PDB entry 8YQZ | electron microscopy, 2.78 A resolution | chains B and G of the 10 polymer chains in the assembly

[Chain B]
Name: DNA-directed RNA polymerase subunit beta
From: African swine fever virus
Notes: EC 2.7.7.6
UniProt: A0A2X0RU95 (A0A2X0RU95_ASF); residues 1-1242 here = UniProt positions 1-1242
Sequence (1242 residues; row label = number of the first residue in the row):
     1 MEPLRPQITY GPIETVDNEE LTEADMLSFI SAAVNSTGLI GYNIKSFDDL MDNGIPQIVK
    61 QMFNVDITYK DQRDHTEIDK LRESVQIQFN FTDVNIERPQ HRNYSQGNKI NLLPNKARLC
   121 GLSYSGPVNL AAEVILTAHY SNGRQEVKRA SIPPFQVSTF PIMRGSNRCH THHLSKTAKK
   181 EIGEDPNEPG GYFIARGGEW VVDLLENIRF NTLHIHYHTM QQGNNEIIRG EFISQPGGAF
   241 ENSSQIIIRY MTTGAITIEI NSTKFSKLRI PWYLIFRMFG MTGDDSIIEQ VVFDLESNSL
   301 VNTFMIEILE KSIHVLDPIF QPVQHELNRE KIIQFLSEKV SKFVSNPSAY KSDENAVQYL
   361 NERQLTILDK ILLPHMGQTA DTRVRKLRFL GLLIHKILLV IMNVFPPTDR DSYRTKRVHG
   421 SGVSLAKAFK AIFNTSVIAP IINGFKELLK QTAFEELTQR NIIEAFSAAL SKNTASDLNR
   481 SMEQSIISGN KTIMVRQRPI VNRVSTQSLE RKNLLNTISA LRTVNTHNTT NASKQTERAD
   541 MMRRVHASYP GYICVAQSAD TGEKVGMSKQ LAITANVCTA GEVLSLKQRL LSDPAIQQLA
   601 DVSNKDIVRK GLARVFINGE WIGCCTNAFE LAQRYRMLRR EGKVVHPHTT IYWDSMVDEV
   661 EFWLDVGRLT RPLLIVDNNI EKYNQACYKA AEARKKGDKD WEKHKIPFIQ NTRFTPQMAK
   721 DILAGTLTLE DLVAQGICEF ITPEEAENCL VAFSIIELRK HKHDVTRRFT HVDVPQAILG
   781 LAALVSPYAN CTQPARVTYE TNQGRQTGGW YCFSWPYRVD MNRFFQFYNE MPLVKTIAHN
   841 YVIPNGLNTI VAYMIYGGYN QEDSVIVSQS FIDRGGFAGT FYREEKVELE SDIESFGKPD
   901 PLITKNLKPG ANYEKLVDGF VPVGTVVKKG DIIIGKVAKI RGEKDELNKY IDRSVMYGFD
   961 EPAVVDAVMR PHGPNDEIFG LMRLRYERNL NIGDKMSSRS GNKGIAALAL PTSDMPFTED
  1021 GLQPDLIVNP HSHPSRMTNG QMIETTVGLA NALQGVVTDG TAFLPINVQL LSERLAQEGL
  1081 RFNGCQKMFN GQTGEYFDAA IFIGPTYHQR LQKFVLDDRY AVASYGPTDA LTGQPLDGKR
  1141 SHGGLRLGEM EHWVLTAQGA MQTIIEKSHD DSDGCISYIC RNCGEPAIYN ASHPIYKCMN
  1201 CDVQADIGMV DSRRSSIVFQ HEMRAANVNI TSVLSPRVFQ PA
Not modelled in the structure: 1-7, 218-224, 490-503, 527-536, 941-948
Ion coordination: Zn2+: C1180, C1183, C1198, C1201

[Chain G]
Name: C122R
From: African swine fever virus
UniProt: A0A0A1DYD1 (A0A0A1DYD1_ASF); numbering as in UniProt (aligned over 1-105)
Sequence (105 residues; each row starts with the number of its first residue):
     1 MKICKACSSC MVRTYVDGNI IFRCSCGESV QGDSQNLLVS SKVYHTGEME DKYKIFIKNA
    61 PFDPTNCQIK KDCPNCHLDY LTQICIGSQK IIILVCRCGY MSNRG
Not modelled in the structure: 1-46
Ion coordination: Zn2+: C73, C76, C96, C98

[Interface between chain B and chain G]
Contacting residue pairs - 28 pairs, chain B then chain G:
  S299(B) with D51(G), hydrogen bond
  V404(B) with K52(G)
  F629(B) with F62(G)
  S655(B) with I55(G); F56(G); N59(G), hydrogen bond (backbone-side chain); D63(G)
  M656(B) with I55(G); F56(G)
  D658(B) with I55(G); K58(G), salt bridge; N59(G)
  I680(B) with Y80(G)
  Y683(B) with D79(G), hydrogen bond; Y80(G), hydrophobic
  N684(B) with L78(G); Y80(G), hydrogen bond
  Y688(B) with C76(G)
  A691(B) with H77(G)
  K705(B) with D79(G), salt bridge
  E747(B) with T65(G)
  N748(B) with P64(G); T65(G)
  C749(B) with T65(G)
  T766(B) with Q68(G); K70(G)
  R768(B) with Q68(G), hydrogen bond; Y80(G)
Interface residues without a listed pair, chain B (24 interface residues in all): L300, W653, V657, E681, C687, L750, V765
Interface residues without a listed pair, chain G (21 interface residues in all): G47, Y53, I69, R97

[Summary]
The interface between chain B and chain G involves 24 residues on one side and 21 on the other; the contacts
include 5 hydrogen bonds and 2 salt bridges. Among the polar pairs are D658(B)-K58(G), K705(B)-D79(G) and
S299(B)-D51(G).
Chain B is DNA-directed RNA polymerase subunit beta and chain G is C122R, both from African swine fever virus;
the structure, African swine fever virus RNA Polymerase--DNA complex, was determined by electron microscopy
together with 8YQT, 8YQU, 8YQV, 8YQW, 8YQX and 8YQY from the same study.
